9CQC - chains I and a of the 18 polymer chains in the assembly; structure by electron microscopy, 3.40 A resolution.

# Chain I
Molecule: 68-nt DNA strand
Sequence (68 nucleotides; numbered 1 to 68; the number before each row is that of its first residue):
     1 CGCGCCCAGCTTTCCCAGCTAATAAACTAAAAACTATGCATGCTCTACTG
    51 CTTCTGATCTAGTCGACT
Not modelled in the structure: 1-30

# Chain a
Name: X-ray repair cross-complementing protein 6
Source organism: Homo sapiens
Notes: EC 3.6.4.-, 4.2.99.-
UniProtKB: P12956 (XRCC6_HUMAN); numbering as in UniProt (aligned over 1-609)
Sequence (612 residues; each row starts with the number of its first residue; numbers below 1 keep their minus sign (Gly-2 is residue -2)):
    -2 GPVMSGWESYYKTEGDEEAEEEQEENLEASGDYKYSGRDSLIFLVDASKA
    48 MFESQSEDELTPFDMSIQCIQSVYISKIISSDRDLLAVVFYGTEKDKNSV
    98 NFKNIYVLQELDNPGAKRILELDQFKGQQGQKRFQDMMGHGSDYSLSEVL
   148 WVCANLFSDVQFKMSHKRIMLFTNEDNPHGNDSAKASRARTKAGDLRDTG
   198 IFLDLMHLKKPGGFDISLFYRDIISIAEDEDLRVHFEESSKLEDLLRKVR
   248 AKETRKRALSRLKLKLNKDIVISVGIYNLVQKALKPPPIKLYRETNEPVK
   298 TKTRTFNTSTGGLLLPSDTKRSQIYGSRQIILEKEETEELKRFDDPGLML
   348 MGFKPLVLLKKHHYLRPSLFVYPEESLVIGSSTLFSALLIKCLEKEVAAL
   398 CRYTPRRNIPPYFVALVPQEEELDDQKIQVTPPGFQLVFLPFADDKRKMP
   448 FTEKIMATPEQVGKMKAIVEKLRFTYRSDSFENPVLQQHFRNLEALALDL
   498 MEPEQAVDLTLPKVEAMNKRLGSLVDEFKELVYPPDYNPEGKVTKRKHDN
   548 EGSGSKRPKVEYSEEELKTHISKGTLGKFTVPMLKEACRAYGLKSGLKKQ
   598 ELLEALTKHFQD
Not modelled in the structure: -2 to 1, 11-31, 537-609
Differences from the reference sequence: expression tag (-2 to 0)

# Interface between chain I and chain a
Pairs across the interface - 20 pairs, chain I then chain a:
  DA40(I) - Arg444(a)  salt bridge to the phosphate
  DT44(I) - Pro285(a)  phosphate contact
  DC45(I) - Lys287(a)  salt bridge to the phosphate
  DT46(I) - Thr298(a)  phosphate contact
  DT46(I) - Thr300(a)  phosphate contact
  DC48(I) - Lys331(a)  salt bridge to the phosphate
  DT49(I) - Arg403(a)  hydrogen bond to the base
  DT49(I) - Arg404(a)  salt bridge to the phosphate
  DG50(I) - Arg254(a)  base contact
  DG50(I) - Arg403(a)  sugar contact
  DC51(I) - Arg254(a)  phosphate contact
  DC51(I) - Ala255(a)  sugar contact
  DC51(I) - Arg258(a)  salt bridge to the phosphate
  DT52(I) - Arg252(a)  phosphate contact
  DT52(I) - Arg258(a)  salt bridge to the phosphate
  DT53(I) - Ser33(a)  phosphate contact
  DT53(I) - Gly34(a)  hydrogen bond to the phosphate
  DT53(I) - Arg252(a)  salt bridge to the phosphate
  DC54(I) - Phe159(a)  phosphate contact
  DC54(I) - Lys160(a)  phosphate contact
Also at the interface, not in a pair above, chain a (22 interface residues in all): Tyr32, Arg35, Arg80, Leu256, Ser257, Lys282

# Summary
The interface between chain I and chain a involves 11 residues on one side and 22 on the other, with 2
hydrogen bonds and 7 salt bridges. Polar pairs include DT49(I)-Arg403(a), DT53(I)-Gly34(a) and
DA40(I)-Arg444(a).
Chain I is a 68-nt DNA strand and chain a is X-ray repair cross-complementing protein 6 (Homo sapiens); the
structure, The ligation complex like in the NHEJ pathway, was determined by electron microscopy (same
publication as 9CQ3, 9CQ6, 9N81, 9N82 and 9N83).
